PDB entry 7CBM | electron microscopy, 3.20 A resolution | chains DD and DJ of the 40 polymer chains in the assembly

[Chain DD (and DJ)]
Molecule: Flagellar hook protein FlgE
Source organism: Salmonella typhimurium (strain LT2 / SGSC1412 / ATCC 700720)
Notes: chain DJ of this document is another copy of the same molecule, construct and numbering; everything in this record applies to it too
UniProt: P0A1J1 (FLGE_SALTY); residues 1-403 here = UniProt positions 1-403
Chain sequence (403 residues; row label = number of the first residue in the row):
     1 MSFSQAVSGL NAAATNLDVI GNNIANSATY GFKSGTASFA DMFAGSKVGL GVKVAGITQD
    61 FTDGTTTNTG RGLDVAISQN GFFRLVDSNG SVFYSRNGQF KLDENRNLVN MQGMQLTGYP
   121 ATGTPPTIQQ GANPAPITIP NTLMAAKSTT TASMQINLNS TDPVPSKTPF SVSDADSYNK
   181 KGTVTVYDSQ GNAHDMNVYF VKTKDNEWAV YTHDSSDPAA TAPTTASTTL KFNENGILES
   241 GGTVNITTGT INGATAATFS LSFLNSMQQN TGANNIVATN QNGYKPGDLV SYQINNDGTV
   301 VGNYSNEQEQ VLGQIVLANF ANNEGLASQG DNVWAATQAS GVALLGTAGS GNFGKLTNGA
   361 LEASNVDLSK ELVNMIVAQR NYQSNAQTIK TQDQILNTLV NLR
Not modelled in the structure: 1, 403

[Interface between chain DD and chain DJ]
Pairs across the interface (23):
  Gln79(DD) - Gln329(DJ)
  Ser160(DD) - Asn252(DJ)  hydrogen bond
  Lys202(DD) - Asn252(DJ)
  Asp205(DD) - Asn252(DJ)
  Asp205(DD) - Gly253(DJ)
  Asn206(DD) - Asn252(DJ)
  Asn206(DD) - Gly253(DJ)
  Glu234(DD) - Gln190(DJ)  hydrogen bond (backbone-side chain)
  Glu234(DD) - Gly253(DJ)
  Glu234(DD) - Ala254(DJ)
  Glu234(DD) - Thr255(DJ)
  Asn235(DD) - Ser189(DJ)  hydrogen bond
  Met267(DD) - Leu143(DJ)  hydrophobic
  Gln269(DD) - Ser189(DJ)
  Gln269(DD) - Gln190(DJ)
  Gly349(DD) - Asn89(DJ)
  Ser350(DD) - Asn89(DJ)  hydrogen bond (backbone-side chain)
  Ser369(DD) - Tyr382(DJ)  hydrogen bond
  Val373(DD) - Leu10(DJ)  hydrophobic
  Arg380(DD) - Asp393(DJ)  salt bridge
  Arg380(DD) - Leu396(DJ)
  Arg380(DD) - Asn397(DJ)
  Gln387(DD) - Val400(DJ)
Also at the interface, not in a pair above, chain DD (22 interface residues in all): Asn157, Thr161, Gln268, Ile376, Val377, Gln383, Ser384
Also at the interface, not in a pair above, chain DJ (19 interface residues in all): Phe3, Val7, Gly191, Ile389

[Overview]
22 residues of chain DD and 19 residues of chain DJ are in contact, with 5 hydrogen bonds and 1 salt bridge.
Polar pairs include Arg380(DD)-Asp393(DJ), Ser160(DD)-Asn252(DJ) and Glu234(DD)-Gln190(DJ).
Both chains are Flagellar hook protein FlgE (Salmonella typhimurium (strain LT2 / SGSC1412 / ATCC 700720)).
Entry 7CBM (Cryo-EM structure of the flagellar distal rod with partial hook from Salmonella) was determined by
electron microscopy (same publication as 7CBL, 7CG0, 7CG4, 7CGO, 7E80, 7E81 and 7E82).
